PDB entry 9DMV | electron microscopy, 2.13 A resolution | chains E and F of the 7 polymer chains in the assembly

== Chain E ==
Molecule: Acetylcholine receptor subunit beta
Source organism: Homo sapiens
UniProt: P11230 (ACHB_HUMAN); residues -22 to 478 here correspond to UniProt positions 1-501 (UniProt number = residue number + 23)
Amino-acid sequence (502 residues; each row starts with the number of its first residue; numbers below 1 keep their minus sign (Met-22 is residue -22)):
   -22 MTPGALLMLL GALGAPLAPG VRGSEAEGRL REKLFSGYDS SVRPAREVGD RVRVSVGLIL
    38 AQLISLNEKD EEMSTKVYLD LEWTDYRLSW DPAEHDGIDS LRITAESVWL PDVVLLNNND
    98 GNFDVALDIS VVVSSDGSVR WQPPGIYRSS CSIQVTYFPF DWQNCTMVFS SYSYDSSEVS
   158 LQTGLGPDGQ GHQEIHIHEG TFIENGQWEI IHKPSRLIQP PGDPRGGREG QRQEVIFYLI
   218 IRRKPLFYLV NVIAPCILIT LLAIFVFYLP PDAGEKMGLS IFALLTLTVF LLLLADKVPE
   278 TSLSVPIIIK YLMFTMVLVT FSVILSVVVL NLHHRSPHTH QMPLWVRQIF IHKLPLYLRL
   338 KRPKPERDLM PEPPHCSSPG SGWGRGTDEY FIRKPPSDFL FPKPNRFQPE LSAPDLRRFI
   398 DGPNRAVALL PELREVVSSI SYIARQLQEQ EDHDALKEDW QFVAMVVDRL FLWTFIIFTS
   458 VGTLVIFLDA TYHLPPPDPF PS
Unresolved in the structure: -22 to 0, 164-167, 200-205, 342-406
Sequence notes: expression tag (479)
Swiss-Prot annotation at these positions:
  - modified residue: Tyr367 (Phosphotyrosine)
  - glycosylation: Asn141 (N-linked (GlcNAc...) asparagine)
Cystine bridges: Cys128-Cys142
Glycans and other covalent adducts: N-acetylglucosamine (NAG) linked to Asn141

== Chain F ==
Molecule: Fab9 heavy chain
Source organism: Homo sapiens
Amino-acid sequence (266 residues; each row starts with the number of its first residue):
     1 MDSKGSSQKG SRLLLLLVVS NLLLCQGVVS AQVQLQESGP RLVKPSQTLS LTCTVSGGSV
    61 TRGNYYWTWI RQPAGKELEW IGHIYISGRT NFNPSLKSRV SISVDTSKNQ FSLKLTSVTV
   121 ADTAVYYCAR EREVIVDRRR WLDPWGQGIL VTVSSASTKG PSVFPLAPSS KSTSGGTAAL
   181 GCLVKDYFPE PVTVSWNSGA LTSGVHTFPA VLQSSGLYSL SSVVTVPSSS LGTQTYICNV
   241 NHKPSNTKVD KKVEPKSCGS HHHHHH
Unresolved in the structure: 1-31, 170-175, 256-266
Cystine bridges: Cys53-Cys128, Cys182-Cys238

== Interface between chain E and chain F ==
Pairs across the interface (42):
  Lys10(E) with Val136(F)
  Leu11(E) with Val136(F), hydrophobic
  Arg23(E) with Asn64(F); Tyr66(F); Tyr85(F); Arg89(F); Glu133(F), salt bridge
  Glu24(E) with Arg89(F)
  Asp27(E) with Ser87(F); Arg89(F), salt bridge
  Arg28(E) with Ser87(F)
  Arg30(E) with Thr61(F); Thr106(F)
  Glu59(E) with Arg62(F), salt bridge
  Thr61(E) with Arg62(F); Gly63(F), hydrogen bond (side chain-backbone); Asn64(F); Ile86(F)
  Tyr63(E) with Asn64(F); Tyr85(F); Ile135(F)
  Arg64(E) with Ile135(F)
  Ser66(E) with Asn64(F); Glu133(F); Val134(F); Ile135(F), hydrogen bond (side chain-backbone); Val136(F), hydrogen bond (backbone-backbone)
  Trp67(E) with Val134(F); Val136(F), hydrophobic; Asp137(F)
  Asp68(E) with Val134(F); Asp137(F), hydrogen bond (backbone-side chain); Arg139(F), salt bridge
  Glu71(E) with Asp137(F); Arg139(F), salt bridge
  His72(E) with Val136(F); Asp137(F), salt bridge
  Asp113(E) with Gly63(F); Asn64(F), hydrogen bond (backbone-backbone); Tyr65(F), hydrogen bond
  Ser115(E) with Arg62(F); Gly63(F), hydrogen bond (side chain-backbone)
Other interface residues (no listed pair), chain E (21 interface residues in all): Leu7, Pro69, Ser112
Other interface residues (no listed pair), chain F (19 interface residues in all): Arg132, Trp141

== Summary ==
21 residues of chain E and 19 residues of chain F are in contact; the contacts include 7 hydrogen bonds and 6
salt bridges. Polar pairs include Arg23(E)-Glu133(F), Asp27(E)-Arg89(F) and Glu59(E)-Arg62(F).
N-acetylglucosamine is covalently linked to Asn141(E).
Here chain E is Acetylcholine receptor subunit beta and chain F is Fab9 heavy chain, both from Homo sapiens.
Entry 9DMV (Human muscle nAChR with fab9-bound) was determined by electron microscopy.
